PDB entry 3PVA | X-ray diffraction, 2.80 A resolution | chains A and C of the 4 polymer chains in the assembly

== Chain A (and C) ==
Molecule: Protein (PENICILLIN V acylase)
Organism: Lysinibacillus sphaericus
Notes: EC 3.5.1.11; chain C of this document is another copy of the same molecule, construct and numbering; everything in this record applies to it too
Reference sequence: P12256 (PAC_BACSH); residues 1-335 here correspond to UniProt positions 4-338 (UniProt number = residue number + 3)
Amino-acid sequence (335 residues; row label = number of the first residue in the row):
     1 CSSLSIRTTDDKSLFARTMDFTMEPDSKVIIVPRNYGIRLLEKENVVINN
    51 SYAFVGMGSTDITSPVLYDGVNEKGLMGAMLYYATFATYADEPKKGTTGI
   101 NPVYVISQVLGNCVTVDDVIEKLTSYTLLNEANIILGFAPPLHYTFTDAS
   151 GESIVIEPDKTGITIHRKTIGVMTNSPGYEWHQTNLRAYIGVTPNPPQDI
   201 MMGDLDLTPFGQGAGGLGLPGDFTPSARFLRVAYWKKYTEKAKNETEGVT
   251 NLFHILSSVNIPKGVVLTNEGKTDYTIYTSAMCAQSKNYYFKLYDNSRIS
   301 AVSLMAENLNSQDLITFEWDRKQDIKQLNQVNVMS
Disordered / not traced: 335
Curated features (UniProtKB/Swiss-Prot):
  - active site: Cys1 (Nucleophile)

== Chain A / chain C interface ==
Residue-residue contacts (11):
  Thr85(A) - Arg187(C)
  Phe86(A) - Arg187(C)
  Pro177(A) - Thr184(C)
  Trp181(A) - Trp181(C)  hydrogen bond (side chain-backbone)
  Trp181(A) - Thr184(C)
  Trp181(A) - Asn185(C)
  Thr184(A) - Pro177(C)
  Thr184(A) - Trp181(C)
  Asn185(A) - Trp181(C)
  Arg187(A) - Thr85(C)
  Arg187(A) - Phe86(C)
Other interface residues (no listed pair), chain A (10 interface residues in all): Ala188, Tyr189, Ser226
Other interface residues (no listed pair), chain C (10 interface residues in all): Ala188, Tyr189, Ser226

== Summary ==
Chain A and chain C each contribute 10 residues to their interface; the contacts include 1 hydrogen bond. Its
one hydrogen-bonded contact is Trp181(A)-Trp181(C). Curated annotation (UniProt) lists active-site residue
Cys1(A) on chain A.
Chain A and chain C are both Protein (PENICILLIN V acylase) (Lysinibacillus sphaericus); the structure,
Penicillin V acylase from B. sphaericus, was determined by X-ray diffraction, deposited together with 2PVA.
